4QVN - chains B and C of the 28 polymer chains in the assembly; structure by X-ray diffraction, 2.90 A resolution.

== Chain B ==
Protein: Proteasome subunit alpha type-3
Source organism: Saccharomyces cerevisiae
Notes: EC 3.4.25.1
UniProtKB: P23638 (PSA3_YEAST); residues 0-257 here correspond to UniProt positions 1-258 (UniProt number = residue number + 1)
Chain sequence (258 residues; each row starts with the number of its first residue; numbering starts at 0):
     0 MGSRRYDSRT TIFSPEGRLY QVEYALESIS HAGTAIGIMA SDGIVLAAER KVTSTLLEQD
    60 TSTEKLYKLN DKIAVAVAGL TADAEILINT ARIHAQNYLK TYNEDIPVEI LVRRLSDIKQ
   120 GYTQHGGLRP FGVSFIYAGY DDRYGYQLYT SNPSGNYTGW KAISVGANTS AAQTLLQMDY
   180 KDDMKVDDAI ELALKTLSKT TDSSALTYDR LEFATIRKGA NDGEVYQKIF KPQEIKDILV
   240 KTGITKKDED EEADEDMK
Disordered / not traced: 0, 245-257
Curated features (UniProtKB/Swiss-Prot):
  - cross-link (Glycyl lysine isopeptide (Lys-Gly)): Lys99 (interchain with G-Cter in ubiquitin), Lys198 (interchain with G-Cter in ubiquitin), Lys230 (interchain with G-Cter in ubiquitin)

== Chain C ==
Protein: Proteasome subunit alpha type-4
Source organism: Saccharomyces cerevisiae
Notes: EC 3.4.25.1
UniProtKB: P40303 (PSA4_YEAST); residues -1 to 252 here correspond to UniProt positions 1-254 (UniProt number = residue number + 2)
Chain sequence (254 residues; row label = number of the first residue in the row; numbers below 1 keep their minus sign (Met-1 is residue -1)):
    -1 MSGYDRALSI FSPDGHIFQV EYALEAVKRG TCAVGVKGKN CVVLGCERRS TLKLQDTRIT
    59 PSKVSKIDSH VVLSFSGLNA DSRILIEKAR VEAQSHRLTL EDPVTVEYLT RYVAGVQQRY
   119 TQSGGVRPFG VSTLIAGFDP RDDEPKLYQT EPSGIYSSWS AQTIGRNSKT VREFLEKNYD
   179 RKEPPATVEE CVKLTVRSLL EVVQTGAKNI EITVVKPDSD IVALSSEEIN QYVTQIEQEK
   239 QEQQEQDKKK KSNH
Disordered / not traced: -1 to 0, 241-252
Curated features (UniProtKB/Swiss-Prot):
  - modified residue: Thr58 (Phosphothreonine)

== Chain B / chain C interface ==
Residue-residue contacts (73; chain B residue first):
  Arg3(B) with Arg4(C)
  Asp6(B) with Tyr2(C), hydrogen bond; Arg4(C), salt bridge
  Arg8(B) with Arg4(C)
  Thr10(B) with Leu6(C); Arg125(C)
  Ile11(B) with Leu6(C), hydrophobic; Gln17(C)
  Phe12(B) with Gln17(C), hydrogen bond (backbone-side chain); Tyr20(C), hydrophobic; Ala21(C), hydrophobic; Leu76(C), hydrophobic; Arg125(C); Pro126(C); Gly128(C)
  Ser13(B) with Tyr20(C)
  Pro14(B) with Tyr20(C), hydrophobic; Glu23(C)
  Glu15(B) with Glu23(C); Arg27(C), hydrogen bond (backbone-side chain)
  Gly16(B) with Tyr20(C); Glu23(C); Ala24(C); Arg27(C), hydrogen bond (backbone-side chain)
  Arg17(B) with Arg27(C)
  Leu18(B) with Arg125(C)
  Met38(B) with Asp54(C)
  Arg112(B) with Arg81(C)
  Ser115(B) with Arg81(C), hydrogen bond (backbone-side chain)
  Asp116(B) with Arg81(C), salt bridge
  Gln119(B) with Ala78(C); Asp79(C); Ile82(C)
  Thr122(B) with Arg125(C), hydrogen bond (backbone-side chain)
  Gln123(B) with Tyr118(C); Gly123(C); Val124(C); Arg125(C), hydrogen bond (backbone-backbone); Phe127(C)
  His124(B) with Gly123(C); Val124(C)
  Gly125(B) with Tyr2(C); Gly123(C)
  Gly126(B) with Tyr2(C)
  Tyr143(B) with Arg56(C), hydrogen bond (backbone-side chain); Ile57(C), hydrophobic
  Tyr145(B) with Arg56(C), hydrogen bond (backbone-side chain)
  Gln146(B) with Ile57(C)
  Leu147(B) with Ile57(C)
  Tyr148(B) with Ile57(C)
  Ser153(B) with Ala78(C)
  Gly154(B) with Ala78(C); Arg81(C), hydrogen bond (backbone-side chain)
  Asn155(B) with Asn77(C); Ala78(C)
  Tyr156(B) with Pro59(C), hydrophobic; Arg81(C)
  Gly158(B) with Gln53(C); Asp54(C), hydrogen bond (backbone-backbone); Ile57(C); Thr58(C), hydrogen bond (backbone-side chain)
  Trp159(B) with Leu50(C), hydrophobic; Lys51(C); Leu52(C); Gln53(C); Asp54(C)
  Lys160(B) with Leu52(C), hydrogen bond (backbone-backbone); Gln53(C); Asp54(C)
  Ala161(B) with Leu52(C)
  Gln172(B) with Leu52(C)
  Leu175(B) with Leu52(C)
  Gln176(B) with Leu52(C)
Other interface residues (no listed pair), chain B (41 interface residues in all): Glu108, Thr157, Tyr179

== In short ==
41 residues of chain B and 31 residues of chain C are in contact, with 13 hydrogen bonds and 2 salt bridges.
Among the polar pairs are Asp6(B)-Arg4(C), Asp116(B)-Arg81(C) and Asp6(B)-Tyr2(C).
Here chain B is Proteasome subunit alpha type-3 and chain C is Proteasome subunit alpha type-4, both from
Saccharomyces cerevisiae. Entry 4QVN (yCP beta5-M45V mutant in complex with bortezomib) was determined by
X-ray diffraction (same publication as 4QUX, 4QUY, 4QV0, 4QV1, 4QV3, 4QV4 and 42 further entries).
